PDB entry 5EAX | X-ray diffraction, 3.05 A resolution | chains A and E

Chain A:
Name: DNA replication ATP-dependent helicase/nuclease DNA2
From: Mus musculus
Notes: EC 3.1.-.-, 3.6.4.12
Reference sequence: Q6ZQJ5 (DNA2_MOUSE); residue numbers follow UniProt; this construct covers 1-1056
Sequence (1056 residues; row label = number of the first residue in the row):
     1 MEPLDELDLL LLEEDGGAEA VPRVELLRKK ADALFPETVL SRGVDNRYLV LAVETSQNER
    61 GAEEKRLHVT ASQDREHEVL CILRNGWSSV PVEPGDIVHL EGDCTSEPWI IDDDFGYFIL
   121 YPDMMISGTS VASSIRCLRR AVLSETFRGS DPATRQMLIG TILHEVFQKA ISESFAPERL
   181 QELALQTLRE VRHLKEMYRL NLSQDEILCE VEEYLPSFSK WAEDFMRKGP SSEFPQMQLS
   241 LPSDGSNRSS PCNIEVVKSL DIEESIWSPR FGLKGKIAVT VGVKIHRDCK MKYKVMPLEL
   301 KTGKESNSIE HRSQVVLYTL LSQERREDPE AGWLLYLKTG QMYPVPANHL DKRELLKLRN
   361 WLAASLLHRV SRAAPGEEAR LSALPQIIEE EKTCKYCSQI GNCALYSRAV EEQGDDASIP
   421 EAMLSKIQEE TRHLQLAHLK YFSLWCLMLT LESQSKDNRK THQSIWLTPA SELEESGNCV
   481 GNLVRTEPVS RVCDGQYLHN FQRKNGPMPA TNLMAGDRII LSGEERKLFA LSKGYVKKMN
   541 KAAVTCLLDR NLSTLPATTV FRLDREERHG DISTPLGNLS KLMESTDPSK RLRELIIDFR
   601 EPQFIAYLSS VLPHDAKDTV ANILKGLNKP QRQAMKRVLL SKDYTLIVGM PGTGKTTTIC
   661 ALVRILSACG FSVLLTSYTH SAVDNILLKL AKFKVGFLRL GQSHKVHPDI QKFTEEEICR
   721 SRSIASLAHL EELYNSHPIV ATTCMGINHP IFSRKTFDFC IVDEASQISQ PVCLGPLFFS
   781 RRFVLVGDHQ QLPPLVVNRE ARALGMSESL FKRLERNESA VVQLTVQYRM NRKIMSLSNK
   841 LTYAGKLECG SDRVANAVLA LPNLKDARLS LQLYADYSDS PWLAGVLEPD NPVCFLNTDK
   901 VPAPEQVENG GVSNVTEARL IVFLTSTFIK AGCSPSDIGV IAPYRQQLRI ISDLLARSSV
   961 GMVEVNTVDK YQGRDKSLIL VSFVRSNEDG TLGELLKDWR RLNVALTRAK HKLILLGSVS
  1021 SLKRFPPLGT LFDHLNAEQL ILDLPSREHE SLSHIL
Not modelled in the structure: 14-19, 246-247, 413-414
Sequence notes: engineered mutation Ala278 (Asp in Q6ZQJ5)
Bound ions: 4Fe-4S cluster Fe: Cys137, Cys394, Cys397, Cys403
Ligand contacts:
  - ADP (adenosine-5'-diphosphate): Gly626, Leu627, Asn628, Gln631, Thr653, Gly654, Lys655, Thr656, Thr657, Lys689, Tyr828, Arg829, Gly973
  - 4Fe-4S cluster (SF4): Cys137, Arg139, Arg140, Leu143, Ile387, Ile388, Cys394, Cys397, Gln399, Ile400, Cys403, Met423
UniProt features mapped onto this chain:
  - binding site ([4Fe-4S] cluster): Cys137, Cys394, Cys397, Cys403
  - binding site (ATP): Gly649 to Thr656

Chain E:
Molecule: 17-nt DNA strand
Sequence (17 nucleotides; numbered 1 to 17; the number before each row is that of its first residue):
     1 TTTTTTTTTT TTTTTTT

Chain A / chain E interface:
Pairs across the interface (76):
  Ser127(A) - DT12(E)  sugar contact
  Ser127(A) - DT13(E)  hydrogen bond to the phosphate
  Thr129(A) - DT13(E)  hydrogen bond to the phosphate
  Arg148(A) - DT11(E)  base contact
  Arg148(A) - DT12(E)  base contact
  Gln156(A) - DT15(E)  phosphate contact
  Gln156(A) - DT16(E)  phosphate contact
  Met157(A) - DT14(E)  sugar contact
  Met157(A) - DT15(E)  base contact
  Gly160(A) - DT15(E)  phosphate contact
  Thr161(A) - DT14(E)  hydrogen bond to the base
  His164(A) - DT14(E)  phosphate contact
  His164(A) - DT15(E)  salt bridge to the phosphate
  Lys274(A) - DT12(E)  salt bridge to the phosphate
  Gly275(A) - DT12(E)  phosphate contact
  Gly275(A) - DT13(E)  phosphate contact
  Lys276(A) - DT11(E)  salt bridge to the phosphate
  Lys276(A) - DT12(E)  hydrogen bond to the phosphate
  Lys276(A) - DT13(E)  phosphate contact
  Glu299(A) - DT14(E)  phosphate contact
  Leu300(A) - DT14(E)  phosphate contact
  Lys301(A) - DT14(E)  phosphate contact
  Lys301(A) - DT15(E)  phosphate contact
  Thr302(A) - DT15(E)  hydrogen bond to the phosphate
  Gly303(A) - DT15(E)  sugar contact
  Gly303(A) - DT16(E)  phosphate contact
  Lys304(A) - DT16(E)  hydrogen bond to the phosphate
  Tyr396(A) - DT17(E)  phosphate contact
  Asp457(A) - DT5(E)  base contact
  Asp494(A) - DT10(E)  base contact
  Gly495(A) - DT10(E)  base contact
  Gln496(A) - DT10(E)  hydrogen bond to the base
  Arg518(A) - DT9(E)  base contact
  Lys533(A) - DT9(E)  base contact
  Lys533(A) - DT11(E)  sugar contact
  Asp549(A) - DT10(E)  base contact
  Glu566(A) - DT9(E)  base contact
  Arg568(A) - DT5(E)  base contact
  Arg568(A) - DT6(E)  base contact
  Asp571(A) - DT7(E)  base contact
  Ser573(A) - DT11(E)  base contact
  Tyr678(A) - DT6(E)  hydrogen bond to the base
  Tyr678(A) - DT7(E)  hydrogen bond to the base
  Thr679(A) - DT6(E)  phosphate contact
  Thr679(A) - DT7(E)  phosphate contact
  His680(A) - DT7(E)  hydrogen bond to the phosphate
  His680(A) - DT8(E)  salt bridge to the phosphate
  Lys705(A) - DT8(E)  salt bridge to the phosphate
  Thr743(A) - DT7(E)  phosphate contact
  Thr743(A) - DT8(E)  phosphate contact
  Met745(A) - DT7(E)  base contact
  Met745(A) - DT8(E)  sugar contact
  Gly746(A) - DT8(E)  sugar contact
  Leu795(A) - DT4(E)  base contact
  Leu795(A) - DT5(E)  sugar contact
  Val797(A) - DT5(E)  base contact
  Arg799(A) - DT1(E)  phosphate contact
  Arg799(A) - DT2(E)  salt bridge to the phosphate
  Gly910(A) - DT3(E)  base contact
  Pro943(A) - DT4(E)  sugar contact
  Tyr944(A) - DT3(E)  hydrogen bond to the phosphate
  Tyr944(A) - DT4(E)  phosphate contact
  Arg945(A) - DT4(E)  hydrogen bond to the phosphate
  Arg945(A) - DT5(E)  salt bridge to the phosphate
  Thr967(A) - DT4(E)  hydrogen bond to the phosphate
  Thr967(A) - DT5(E)  hydrogen bond to the phosphate
  Asp969(A) - DT4(E)  sugar contact
  Asp969(A) - DT5(E)  phosphate contact
  Lys970(A) - DT5(E)  phosphate contact
  Lys970(A) - DT6(E)  salt bridge to the phosphate
  Gly993(A) - DT3(E)  phosphate contact
  Glu994(A) - DT2(E)  sugar contact
  Glu994(A) - DT3(E)  hydrogen bond to the phosphate
  Leu995(A) - DT3(E)  hydrogen bond to the phosphate
  Leu995(A) - DT4(E)  phosphate contact
  Arg1001(A) - DT4(E)  hydrogen bond to the sugar
Other interface residues (no listed pair), chain A (57 interface residues in all): Gly128, Trp267, Gln314, Tyr318, Glu567, Gly911, Gln946

Summary:
Chain A and chain E form an interface of 57 and 17 residues respectively; the contacts include 17 hydrogen
bonds and 8 salt bridges. Polar pairs include Thr161(A)-DT14(E), Gln496(A)-DT10(E) and Tyr678(A)-DT6(E). Bound
to chain A: 4Fe-4S cluster and ADP.
Chain A is DNA replication ATP-dependent helicase/nuclease DNA2 (Mus musculus) and chain E is a 17-nt DNA
strand; the structure, Crystal structure of Dna2 in complex with an ssDNA, was determined by X-ray diffraction
together with 5EAN, 5EAW and 5EAY from the same study.
